PDB entry 7WHR | electron microscopy, 3.40 A resolution | chains A and F of the 6 polymer chains in the assembly

# Chain A (and F)
Protein: Nucleotidyl transferase family protein
Source organism: Leishmania donovani
Notes: chain F of this document is another copy of the same molecule, construct and numbering; everything in this record applies to it too
UniProt: A0A504XPK0 (A0A504XPK0_LEIDO); residues 1-379 here = UniProt positions 1-379
Sequence (379 residues; numbered 1 to 379; the number before each row is that of its first residue):
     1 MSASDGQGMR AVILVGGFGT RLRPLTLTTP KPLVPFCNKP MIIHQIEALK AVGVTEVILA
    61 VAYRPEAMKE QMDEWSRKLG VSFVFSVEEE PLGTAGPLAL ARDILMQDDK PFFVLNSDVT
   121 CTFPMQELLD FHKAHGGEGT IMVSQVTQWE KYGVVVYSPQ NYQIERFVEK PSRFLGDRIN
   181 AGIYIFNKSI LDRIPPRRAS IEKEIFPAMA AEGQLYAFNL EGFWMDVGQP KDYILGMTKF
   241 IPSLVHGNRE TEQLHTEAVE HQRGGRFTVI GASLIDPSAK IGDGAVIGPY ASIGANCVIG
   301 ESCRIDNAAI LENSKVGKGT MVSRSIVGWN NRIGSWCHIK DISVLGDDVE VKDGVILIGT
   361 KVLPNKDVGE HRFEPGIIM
Disordered / not traced: 1-6, 197-200, 251-255
What the authors report for this chain:
  - mutagenesis - R23A: decreased catalytic activity
  - mutagenesis - P364R/N365R: abolished catalytic activity

# Chain A / chain F interface
Contacting residue pairs (24; chain A residue first):
  Gly-284(A) / Lys-318(F)  hydrogen bond (backbone-side chain)
  Val-286(A) / Lys-318(F)
  Val-286(A) / Trp-336(F)  hydrophobic
  Cys-303(A) / Trp-336(F)
  Arg-304(A) / Trp-336(F)
  Lys-318(A) / Gly-284(F)  hydrogen bond (side chain-backbone)
  Lys-318(A) / Val-286(F)
  Gly-319(A) / Gly-319(F)
  Gly-319(A) / Trp-336(F)
  Trp-336(A) / Val-286(F)  hydrophobic
  Trp-336(A) / Arg-304(F)
  Trp-336(A) / Gly-319(F)
  Trp-336(A) / His-338(F)
  His-338(A) / Trp-336(F)
  His-338(A) / Ile-356(F)
  Lys-340(A) / Gly-354(F)
  Lys-340(A) / His-371(F)  hydrogen bond
  Gly-354(A) / Lys-340(F)
  Ile-356(A) / His-338(F)
  Ile-356(A) / Ile-356(F)  hydrophobic
  Ile-358(A) / Phe-373(F)  hydrophobic
  His-371(A) / Lys-340(F)  hydrogen bond
  Phe-373(A) / Ile-358(F)  hydrophobic
  Phe-373(A) / Phe-373(F)  hydrophobic
Also at the interface, not in a pair above, chain A (16 interface residues in all): Glu-301, Ser-302
Also at the interface, not in a pair above, chain F (17 interface residues in all): Glu-301, Ser-302, Cys-303, Met-321

# Overview
16 residues of chain A and 17 residues of chain F are in contact; the contacts include 4 hydrogen bonds. Polar
contacts include Gly-284(A)/Lys-318(F) and Lys-340(A)/His-371(F). The paper reports that R23A of chain A
reduces catalytic activity; P364R/N365R of chain A abolish catalytic activity.
Both chains are Nucleotidyl transferase family protein (Leishmania donovani). Entry 7WHR (Cryo-EM Structure of
Leishmanial GDP-mannose pyrophosphorylase) was determined by electron microscopy (same publication as 7WHT and
7WHS).
